Entry 8FRS (electron microscopy, 3.96 A resolution); this record covers chains E and h of the 14 polymer chains in the assembly.

== Chain E ==
Molecule: Major structural protein
Source organism: Pseudomonas phage vB_PaeM_E217
UniProtKB: A0A2K8HL59 (A0A2K8HL59_9CAUD); numbering as in UniProt (aligned over 66-382)
Amino-acid sequence (317 residues; each row starts with the number of its first residue):
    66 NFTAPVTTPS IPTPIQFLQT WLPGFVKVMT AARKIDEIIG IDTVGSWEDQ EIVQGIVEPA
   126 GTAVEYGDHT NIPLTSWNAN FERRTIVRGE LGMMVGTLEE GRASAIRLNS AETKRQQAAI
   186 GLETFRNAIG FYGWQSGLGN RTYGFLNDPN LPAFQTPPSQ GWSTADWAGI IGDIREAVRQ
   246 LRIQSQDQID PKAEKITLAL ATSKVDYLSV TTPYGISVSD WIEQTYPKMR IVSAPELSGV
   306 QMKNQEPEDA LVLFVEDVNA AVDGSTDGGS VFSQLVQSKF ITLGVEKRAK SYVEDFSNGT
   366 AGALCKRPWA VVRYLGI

== Chain h ==
Molecule: Structural protein gp24
Source organism: Pseudomonas phage vB_PaeM_E217
UniProtKB: A0A2K8HLV9 (A0A2K8HLV9_9CAUD); residue numbers follow UniProt; this construct covers 1-211
Amino-acid sequence (211 residues; numbered 1 to 211; the number before each row is that of its first residue):
     1 MFQKQVYRQY TPGFPGDLIE DGPKRARPGR IMSLSAVNPA ATATGPNRAS RAFGYAGDVS
    61 ALGEGQPKTI AARASEVVIG GANFFGVLGH PKHYALFGSA GDSLAPSYDL PDGAEGEFFD
   121 MATGLVVEIF NGAAAALDLD YGDLVAYVPN NLATADDALG LPAGALVGFK TGSMPTGLVQ
   181 IPNARIVNAI SLPAQSAGNL VAGVTIVQLT Q
Differences from the reference sequence: conflict Ala49 (Ile in A0A2K8HLV9), Asp157 (Asn in A0A2K8HLV9)

== How chain E and chain h interact ==
Residue-residue contacts - 37 pairs, chain E then chain h:
  Val118(E) - Leu104(h)  hydrophobic
  Ile121(E) - Phe2(h)
  Glu123(E) - Phe14(h)
  Pro124(E) - Tyr10(h)
  Ala125(E) - Thr11(h)
  Ala125(E) - Phe14(h)  hydrophobic
  Gly126(E) - Thr11(h)  hydrogen bond (backbone-backbone)
  Gly126(E) - Pro12(h)
  Asn136(E) - Glu20(h)  hydrogen bond
  Asn136(E) - Asp21(h)
  Asn136(E) - Thr123(h)
  Ile137(E) - Ile19(h)
  Ile137(E) - Glu20(h)
  Ile137(E) - Asp21(h)  hydrogen bond (backbone-backbone)
  Pro138(E) - Ile19(h)
  Leu139(E) - Leu18(h)
  Leu139(E) - Ile19(h)  hydrogen bond (backbone-backbone)
  Ser141(E) - Asp17(h)  hydrogen bond
  Ser141(E) - Lys92(h)  hydrogen bond
  Trp142(E) - Phe14(h)
  Trp142(E) - Lys92(h)
  Asn143(E) - Phe14(h)
  Glu147(E) - Met1(h)  hydrogen bond (side chain-backbone)
  Glu147(E) - Phe2(h)
  Arg148(E) - Asp102(h)  salt bridge
  Arg148(E) - Leu104(h)  hydrogen bond (side chain-backbone)
  Arg206(E) - Asp102(h)  salt bridge
  Asn215(E) - Met1(h)  hydrogen bond (side chain-backbone)
  Asn215(E) - Lys4(h)
  Gln249(E) - Val6(h)
  Gln251(E) - Val6(h)
  Gln251(E) - Arg8(h)
  Cys370(E) - Phe2(h)
  Lys371(E) - Phe2(h)
  Pro373(E) - Phe2(h)
  Pro373(E) - Gln3(h)
  Trp374(E) - Gln3(h)
Also at the interface, not in a pair above, chain E (28 interface residues in all): Thr127, Asn145, Phe146, Arg149, Leu369
Also at the interface, not in a pair above, chain h (24 interface residues in all): Gly13, Leu96, Ser103, Ala105, Pro106

== In short ==
28 residues of chain E face 24 of chain h across their interface; the contacts include 9 hydrogen bonds and 2
salt bridges. Polar contacts include Arg148(E)-Asp102(h), Arg206(E)-Asp102(h) and Asn136(E)-Glu20(h).
Chain E is Major structural protein and chain h is Structural protein gp24, both from Pseudomonas phage
vB_PaeM_E217; the structure, Pseudomonas phage E217 5-fold vertex (capsid and decorating proteins), was
determined by electron microscopy together with 8ENV, 8FUV, 8FVG and 8FVH from the same study.
